Entry 5UOP (X-ray diffraction, 2.85 A resolution); this record covers chains A and C of the 4 polymer chains in the assembly.

[Chain A]
Molecule: Integrase
From: Human spumaretrovirus
Notes: EC 2.7.7.-
UniProt: P14350 (POL_FOAMV); residues 1-392 here correspond to UniProt positions 752-1143 (UniProt number = residue number + 751)
Chain sequence (395 residues; each row starts with the number of its first residue; numbers below 1 keep their minus sign (Gly-2 is residue -2)):
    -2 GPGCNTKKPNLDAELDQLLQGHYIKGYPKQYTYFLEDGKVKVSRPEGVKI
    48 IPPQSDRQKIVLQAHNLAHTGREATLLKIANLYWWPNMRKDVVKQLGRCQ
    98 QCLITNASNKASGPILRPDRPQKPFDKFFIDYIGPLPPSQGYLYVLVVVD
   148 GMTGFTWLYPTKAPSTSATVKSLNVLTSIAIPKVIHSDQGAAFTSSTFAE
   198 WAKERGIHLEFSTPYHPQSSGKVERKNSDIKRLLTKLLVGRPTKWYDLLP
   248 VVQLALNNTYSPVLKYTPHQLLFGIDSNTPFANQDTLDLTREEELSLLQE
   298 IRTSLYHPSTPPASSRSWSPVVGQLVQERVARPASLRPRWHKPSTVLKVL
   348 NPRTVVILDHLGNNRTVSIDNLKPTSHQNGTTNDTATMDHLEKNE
Disordered / not traced: -2 to 7, 376-392
Sequence notes: expression tag (-2 to 0); engineered mutation Ser217 (Gly968 in P14350), Gly218 (Ser969 in P14350)
Swiss-Prot annotation at these positions:
  - binding site (Mg(2+)): Asp123, Asp185
Ion coordination: Zn2+: His62, His66, Cys96, Cys99; Mg2+ site 1: Asp128, Asp185 (together with 8G4); Mg2+ site 2: Asp128, Glu221 (together with 8G4)
Ligand contacts: 8G4 ((1S,2S,5R)-8'-[(3-chloro-4-fluorophenyl)methyl]-2'-[2-(2,5-dioxo-2,5-dihydro-1H-pyrrol-1-yl)ethyl]-6'-hydroxy-9',10'-dihydro-2'H-spiro[bicyclo[3.1.0]hexane-2,3'-imidazo[5,1-a][2,6]naphthyridine]-1',5',7'(8'H)-trione): Asp128, Asp185, Gln186, Gly187, Tyr212, Pro214, Gln215, Glu221

[Chain C]
Molecule: Nucleotide preprocessed pfv donor DNA (non-transferred strand)
Sequence (19 nucleotides; numbered 1 to 19; the number before each row is that of its first residue):
     1 ATTGTCATGGAATTTCGCA

[How chain A and chain C interact]
Pairs across the interface (47; chain A residue first):
  Ile112(A) - DG4(C)  phosphate contact
  Ile112(A) - DT5(C)  base contact
  Leu113(A) - DT3(C)  phosphate contact
  Leu113(A) - DG4(C)  hydrogen bond to the phosphate
  Arg114(A) - DG4(C)  sugar contact
  Arg114(A) - DT5(C)  salt bridge to the phosphate
  Pro115(A) - DT3(C)  base contact
  Pro115(A) - DG4(C)  phosphate contact
  Pro115(A) - DT5(C)  phosphate contact
  Lys124(A) - DT3(C)  base contact
  His183(A) - DT3(C)  salt bridge to the phosphate
  Glu207(A) - DT2(C)  phosphate contact
  Glu207(A) - DT3(C)  base contact
  Phe208(A) - DT2(C)  sugar contact
  Phe208(A) - DT3(C)  phosphate contact
  Ser209(A) - DT3(C)  phosphate contact
  Thr210(A) - DT2(C)  phosphate contact
  Thr210(A) - DT3(C)  hydrogen bond to the phosphate
  His213(A) - DG4(C)  salt bridge to the phosphate
  Gln215(A) - DG4(C)  sugar contact
  Ser216(A) - DT3(C)  hydrogen bond to the phosphate
  Gly218(A) - DG4(C)  hydrogen bond to the base
  Gly218(A) - DT5(C)  sugar contact
  Lys219(A) - DT5(C)  sugar contact
  Lys219(A) - DC6(C)  salt bridge to the phosphate
  Glu221(A) - DG4(C)  base contact
  Arg222(A) - DG4(C)  base contact
  Arg222(A) - DT5(C)  hydrogen bond to the base
  Arg222(A) - DC6(C)  hydrogen bond to the base
  Arg222(A) - DA7(C)  hydrogen bond to the sugar
  Asp226(A) - DA7(C)  sugar contact
  Arg229(A) - DA7(C)  hydrogen bond to the phosphate
  Arg229(A) - DT8(C)  salt bridge to the phosphate
  Ser258(A) - DA7(C)  hydrogen bond to the phosphate
  Pro259(A) - DA7(C)  phosphate contact
  Pro259(A) - DT8(C)  base contact
  Leu347(A) - DA1(C)  base contact
  Leu347(A) - DT2(C)  base contact
  Asn348(A) - DT2(C)  hydrogen bond to the base
  Asn348(A) - DT3(C)  hydrogen bond to the sugar
  Arg350(A) - DG4(C)  salt bridge to the phosphate
  Thr351(A) - DT2(C)  sugar contact
  Thr351(A) - DT3(C)  hydrogen bond to the sugar
  Val353(A) - DA1(C)  base contact
  Asn361(A) - DA1(C)  base contact
  Thr363(A) - DA1(C)  sugar contact
  Thr363(A) - DT2(C)  sugar contact
Also at the interface, not in a pair above, chain A (31 interface residues in all): Arg117, His205, Ser365

[In short]
The interface between chain A and chain C involves 31 residues on one side and 8 on the other; the contacts
include 12 hydrogen bonds and 6 salt bridges. Polar pairs include Gly218(A)-DG4(C), Arg222(A)-DT5(C) and
Arg222(A)-DC6(C). Ligands of chain A: compound 8G4.
Chain A is Integrase (Human spumaretrovirus) and chain C is Nucleotide preprocessed pfv donor DNA
(non-transferred strand); the structure, Crystal structure of the prototype foamy virus intasome with a 2-
pyridinone aminal inhibitor (compound 18), was determined by X-ray diffraction (same publication as 5UOQ).
